PDB entry 2MTP | solution NMR | chains B and C of the 3 polymer chains in the assembly

Chain B:
Molecule: Integrin alpha-IIb
Organism: Homo sapiens
Reference sequence: P08514 (ITA2B_HUMAN); residues 988-1008 here correspond to UniProt positions 1019-1039 (UniProt number = residue number + 31)
Amino-acid sequence (21 residues; row label = number of the first residue in the row):
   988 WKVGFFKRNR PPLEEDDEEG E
UniProt features mapped onto this chain:
  - motif: Gly-991 to Arg-995 (GFFKR motif)
Reported in the primary citation:
  - mutagenesis - K994E/R997E: abolished binding to Filamin-A
  - mutagenesis - K994E/R997E: unchanged binding to Integrin beta-3 (chain C)
  - mutagenesis - K994E/R997E: increased signaling in response to PAC-1

Chain C:
Molecule: Integrin beta-3
Organism: Homo sapiens
Reference sequence: P05106 (ITB3_HUMAN); residues 716-762 here correspond to UniProt positions 742-788 (UniProt number = residue number + 26)
Amino-acid sequence (47 residues; numbered 716 to 762; the number before each row is that of its first residue):
   716 KKKITIHDRK EFAKFEEERA RAKWDTANNP LYKEATSTFT NITYRGT
Sequence notes: engineered mutation Lys-717 (Leu743 in P05106), Lys-718 (Leu744 in P05106)
UniProt features mapped onto this chain:
  - motif: Thr-751 to Ile-757 (LIR)
  - modified residue: Thr-741 (Phosphothreonine), Tyr-747 (Phosphotyrosine), Thr-753 (Phosphothreonine), Tyr-759 (Phosphotyrosine)
Reported in the primary citation:
  - mutagenesis - L717K/L718K: unchanged binding to Filamin-A

How chain B and chain C interact:
Residue-residue contacts (5):
  Trp-988(B) with Ile-719(C)
  Arg-995(B) with Thr-720(C); Asp-723(C)
  Arg-997(B) with Lys-748(C); Ala-750(C)
Also at the interface, not in a pair above, chain B (5 interface residues in all): Lys-989, Phe-992
Also at the interface, not in a pair above, chain C (7 interface residues in all): Glu-749, Phe-754
Interface features reported in the paper:
  - specific contacts: Trp-988(B)/Ile-719(C) (hydrophobic contact), Arg-995(B)/Thr-720(C), Arg-995(B)/Asp-723(C) (salt bridge)

Summary:
The interface between chain B and chain C involves 5 residues on one side and 7 on the other. The authors
report a hydrophobic contact between Trp-988(B) and Ile-719(C); a contact between Arg-995(B) and Thr-720(C); a
salt bridge between Arg-995(B) and Asp-723(C). The paper reports that K994E/R997E of chain B abolish binding
to Filamin-A; K994E/R997E of chain B increase signaling in response to PAC-1.
Chain B is Integrin alpha-IIb and chain C is Integrin beta-3, both from Homo sapiens; the structure, The
structure of Filamin repeat 21 bound to integrin, was determined by solution NMR.
